7ERV - chain A; structure by X-ray diffraction, 2.50 A resolution.

# Chain A
Name: Histidine decarboxylase
Source organism: Photobacterium phosphoreum
Notes: EC 4.1.1.22
Reference sequence: Q1JU62 (Q1JU62_PHOPO); numbering as in UniProt (aligned over 1-374)
Amino-acid sequence (374 residues; row label = number of the first residue in the row):
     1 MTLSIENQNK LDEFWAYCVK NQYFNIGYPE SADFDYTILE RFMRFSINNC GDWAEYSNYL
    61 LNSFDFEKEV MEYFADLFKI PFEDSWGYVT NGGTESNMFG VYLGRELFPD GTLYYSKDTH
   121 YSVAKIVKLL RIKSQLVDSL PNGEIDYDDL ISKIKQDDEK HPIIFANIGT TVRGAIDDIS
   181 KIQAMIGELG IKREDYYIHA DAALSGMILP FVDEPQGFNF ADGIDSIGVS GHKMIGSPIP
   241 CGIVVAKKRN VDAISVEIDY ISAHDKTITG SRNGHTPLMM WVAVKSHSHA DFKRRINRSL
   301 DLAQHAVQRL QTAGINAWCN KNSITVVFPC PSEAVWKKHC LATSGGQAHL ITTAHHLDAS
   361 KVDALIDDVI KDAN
Sequence notes: engineered mutation S57 (Cys in Q1JU62), V101 (Cys in Q1JU62), V282 (Cys in Q1JU62)
Modified residues: K233 ((2S)-2-amino-6-[[3-hydroxy-2-methyl-5-(phosphonooxymethyl)pyridin-4-yl]methylideneamino]hexanoic acid; LLP)

# Summary
Chain A is Histidine decarboxylase (Photobacterium phosphoreum); the structure, Crystal structure of
L-histidine decarboxylase (C57S/C101V/C282V mutant) from Photobacterium phosphoreum, was determined by X-ray
diffraction.
